Entry 3HAH (X-ray diffraction, 2.77 A resolution); this record covers chains A and B.

Chain A (and B):
Name: human PACSIN1 F-BAR
From: Homo sapiens
Notes: chain B of this document is another copy of the same molecule, construct and numbering; everything in this record applies to it too
Reference sequence: Q9BY11 (PACN1_HUMAN); residue numbers follow UniProt; this construct covers 1-325
Sequence (325 residues; numbered 1 to 325; the number before each row is that of its first residue):
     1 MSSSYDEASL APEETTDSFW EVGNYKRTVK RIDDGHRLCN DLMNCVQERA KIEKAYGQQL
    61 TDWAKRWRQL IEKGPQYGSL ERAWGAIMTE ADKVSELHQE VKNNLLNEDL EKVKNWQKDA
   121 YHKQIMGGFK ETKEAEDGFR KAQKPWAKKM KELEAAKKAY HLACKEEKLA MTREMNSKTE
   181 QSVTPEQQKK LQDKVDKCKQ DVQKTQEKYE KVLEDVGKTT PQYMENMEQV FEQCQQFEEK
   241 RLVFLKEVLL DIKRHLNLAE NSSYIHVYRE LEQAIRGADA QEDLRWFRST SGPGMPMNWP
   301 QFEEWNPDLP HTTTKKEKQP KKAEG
Disordered / not traced: 1-15, 172-191, 305-325 (chain B: 1-15, 172-195, 306-325)
Metal / ion sites: Ca2+: I71, E72, G74, Q76, E81
Swiss-Prot annotation at these positions:
  - modified residue: S2 (Phosphoserine), S79 (Phosphoserine), T184 (Phosphothreonine)
  - mutagenesis: I125 (I125E: Reduces membrane-binding. Abolishes membrane tubulation), M126 (M126E: Reduces membrane-binding. Abolishes membrane tubulation)

Interface between chain A and chain B:
Contacting residue pairs (193; chain A residue first):
  D17(A) - M295(B)
  S18(A) - M295(B)
  S18(A) - P296(B)  hydrogen bond (side chain-backbone)
  S18(A) - M297(B)
  F19(A) - S291(B)
  F19(A) - G292(B)
  F19(A) - P293(B)
  F19(A) - M295(B)
  W20(A) - P293(B)  hydrogen bond (side chain-backbone)
  W20(A) - M295(B)
  W20(A) - M297(B)  hydrophobic
  W20(A) - W299(B)  hydrophobic
  E21(A) - M297(B)
  R27(A) - S291(B)  hydrogen bond (side chain-backbone)
  R27(A) - M295(B)
  T28(A) - F287(B)
  T28(A) - S291(B)
  R31(A) - Y77(B)  hydrogen bond
  R31(A) - L284(B)
  R31(A) - F287(B)
  D34(A) - P75(B)
  R37(A) - G74(B)
  R37(A) - P75(B)
  L38(A) - P75(B)
  L38(A) - Q76(B)
  D41(A) - W67(B)
  D41(A) - W84(B)
  L42(A) - W84(B)
  N44(A) - W67(B)
  C45(A) - W63(B)  hydrogen bond (backbone-side chain)
  C45(A) - W67(B)  hydrophobic
  C45(A) - W84(B)
  E48(A) - W63(B)
  E48(A) - R66(B)  salt bridge
  E48(A) - W67(B)  hydrogen bond
  R49(A) - L60(B)
  R49(A) - W63(B)
  R49(A) - E90(B)  salt bridge
  I52(A) - Y56(B)  hydrophobic
  I52(A) - Q59(B)
  I52(A) - L60(B)  hydrophobic
  I52(A) - W63(B)  hydrophobic
  E53(A) - Y56(B)  hydrogen bond
  A55(A) - Q59(B)
  Y56(A) - I52(B)  hydrophobic
  Y56(A) - E53(B)  hydrogen bond
  Y56(A) - Y56(B)  hydrophobic
  Y56(A) - H98(B)
  Q59(A) - I52(B)
  Q59(A) - A55(B)
  L60(A) - R49(B)
  W63(A) - C45(B)  hydrogen bond (side chain-backbone)
  W63(A) - E48(B)
  W63(A) - R49(B)
  W63(A) - I52(B)  hydrophobic
  R66(A) - E48(B)  salt bridge
  W67(A) - D41(B)
  W67(A) - N44(B)
  W67(A) - C45(B)  hydrophobic
  W67(A) - E48(B)  hydrogen bond
  P75(A) - D34(B)
  P75(A) - R37(B)
  P75(A) - L38(B)
  Q76(A) - L38(B)
  Q76(A) - R241(B)  hydrogen bond
  Q76(A) - L242(B)
  Q76(A) - L245(B)
  Y77(A) - R31(B)  hydrogen bond
  Y77(A) - E238(B)  hydrogen bond
  L80(A) - L242(B)
  L80(A) - L245(B)  hydrophobic
  L80(A) - K246(B)
  A83(A) - L249(B)
  W84(A) - D41(B)
  W84(A) - L42(B)  hydrophobic
  W84(A) - C45(B)
  W84(A) - L249(B)
  E90(A) - R49(B)  salt bridge
  A91(A) - R49(B)
  H98(A) - Y56(B)
  W146(A) - W299(B)  hydrophobic
  M150(A) - P300(B)  hydrophobic
  L153(A) - P300(B)  hydrophobic
  K157(A) - E303(B)  salt bridge
  Y160(A) - F302(B)
  Y160(A) - E303(B)
  Y160(A) - E304(B)  hydrogen bond
  H161(A) - E303(B)  hydrogen bond (side chain-backbone)
  H161(A) - E304(B)  hydrogen bond (side chain-backbone)
  H161(A) - W305(B)
  C164(A) - W305(B)
  Q206(A) - F302(B)
  Y209(A) - Q301(B)  hydrogen bond (side chain-backbone)
  Y209(A) - F302(B)  hydrophobic
  Y209(A) - E303(B)  hydrogen bond (side chain-backbone)
  E210(A) - F302(B)
  L213(A) - Q301(B)
  L213(A) - F302(B)
  V216(A) - P300(B)  hydrophobic
  Y223(A) - W299(B)  hydrophobic
  M224(A) - W299(B)  hydrophobic
  E228(A) - R288(B)  salt bridge
  E228(A) - P293(B)
  F231(A) - F287(B)  hydrophobic
  F231(A) - R288(B)
  F231(A) - G292(B)
  F231(A) - P293(B)
  Q235(A) - L284(B)
  E238(A) - Y77(B)  hydrogen bond
  E238(A) - L284(B)
  E239(A) - Q281(B)
  E239(A) - L284(B)
  R241(A) - Q76(B)  hydrogen bond
  L242(A) - L80(B)  hydrophobic
  L242(A) - A280(B)
  L242(A) - D283(B)
  V243(A) - A280(B)  hydrophobic
  L245(A) - Q76(B)
  L245(A) - L80(B)  hydrophobic
  K246(A) - L80(B)
  K246(A) - I275(B)
  K246(A) - R276(B)
  K246(A) - A278(B)  hydrogen bond (side chain-backbone)
  L249(A) - A83(B)
  L249(A) - W84(B)
  L249(A) - I275(B)
  L250(A) - E272(B)
  L250(A) - I275(B)  hydrophobic
  K253(A) - Y268(B)
  K253(A) - L271(B)
  K253(A) - E272(B)  salt bridge
  R254(A) - R276(B)
  L256(A) - Y268(B)
  N257(A) - Y268(B)
  L258(A) - Y264(B)  hydrogen bond (backbone-side chain)
  A259(A) - Y264(B)
  Y264(A) - L258(B)
  Y264(A) - A259(B)  hydrophobic
  Y268(A) - K253(B)
  Y268(A) - L256(B)
  Y268(A) - N257(B)
  L271(A) - K253(B)
  E272(A) - K253(B)  salt bridge
  I275(A) - K246(B)
  I275(A) - L249(B)
  I275(A) - L250(B)  hydrophobic
  R276(A) - K246(B)  hydrogen bond (backbone-side chain)
  R276(A) - L250(B)
  R276(A) - R254(B)
  A278(A) - K246(B)  hydrogen bond (backbone-side chain)
  A280(A) - L242(B)
  A280(A) - V243(B)  hydrophobic
  Q281(A) - E239(B)
  L284(A) - R31(B)
  L284(A) - Q235(B)
  L284(A) - E238(B)
  L284(A) - E239(B)
  F287(A) - T28(B)
  F287(A) - R31(B)
  R288(A) - E228(B)  salt bridge
  R288(A) - F231(B)
  S291(A) - F19(B)
  S291(A) - R27(B)  hydrogen bond (backbone-side chain)
  G292(A) - F19(B)
  G292(A) - F231(B)
  P293(A) - F19(B)
  P293(A) - W20(B)  hydrogen bond (backbone-side chain)
  P293(A) - E228(B)
  P293(A) - F231(B)
  M295(A) - D17(B)
  M295(A) - S18(B)
  M295(A) - F19(B)
  M295(A) - W20(B)
  M295(A) - R27(B)
  P296(A) - S18(B)  hydrogen bond (backbone-side chain)
  M297(A) - S18(B)
  M297(A) - W20(B)  hydrophobic
  M297(A) - E21(B)
  W299(A) - W20(B)  hydrophobic
  W299(A) - W146(B)  hydrophobic
  W299(A) - T220(B)
  W299(A) - Y223(B)  hydrophobic
  W299(A) - M224(B)  hydrophobic
  P300(A) - M150(B)  hydrophobic
  P300(A) - L213(B)
  Q301(A) - Y209(B)  hydrogen bond (backbone-side chain)
  Q301(A) - L213(B)
  F302(A) - Y160(B)
  F302(A) - Y209(B)  hydrophobic
  E303(A) - K157(B)  hydrogen bond (backbone-side chain)
  E303(A) - H161(B)  hydrogen bond (backbone-side chain)
  E303(A) - Y209(B)  hydrogen bond (backbone-side chain)
  E304(A) - H161(B)
Other interface residues (no listed pair), chain A (96 interface residues in all): I87, T220, I252, I265, D283
Other interface residues (no listed pair), chain B (97 interface residues in all): I87, A91, L153, Q206, E210, V216, I252, I265

Summary:
Chain A and chain B form an interface of 96 and 97 residues respectively; the contacts include 31 hydrogen
bonds and 9 salt bridges. Polar contacts include E48(A)-R66(B), R49(A)-E90(B) and K157(A)-E303(B). From
UniProt: 2 mutagenesis sites on chain A.
Chain A and chain B are both human PACSIN1 F-BAR (Homo sapiens); the structure, Crystal structure of human
PACSIN1 F-BAR domain (C2 lattice), was determined by X-ray diffraction together with 3HAI and 3HAJ from the
same study.
